7XYA - chains A and B of the 10 polymer chains in the assembly; structure by electron microscopy, 3.30 A resolution.

# Chain A (and B)
Name: DNA-directed RNA polymerase subunit alpha
Source organism: Pseudomonas aeruginosa
Notes: EC 2.7.7.6; chain B of this document is another copy of the same molecule, construct and numbering; everything in this record applies to it too
UniProt: O52760 (RPOA_PSEAE); residue numbers follow UniProt; this construct covers 1-333
Amino-acid sequence (333 residues; row label = number of the first residue in the row):
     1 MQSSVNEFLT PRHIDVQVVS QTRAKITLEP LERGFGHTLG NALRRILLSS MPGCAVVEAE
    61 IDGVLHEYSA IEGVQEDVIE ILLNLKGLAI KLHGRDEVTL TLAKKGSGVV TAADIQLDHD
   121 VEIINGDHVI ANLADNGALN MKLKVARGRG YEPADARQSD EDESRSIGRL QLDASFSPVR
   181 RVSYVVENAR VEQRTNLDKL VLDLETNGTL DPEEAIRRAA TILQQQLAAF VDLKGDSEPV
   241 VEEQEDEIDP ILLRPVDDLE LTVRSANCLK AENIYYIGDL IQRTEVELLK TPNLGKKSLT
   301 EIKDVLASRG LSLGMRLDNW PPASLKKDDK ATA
Not modelled in the structure: 1-7, 158-165, 231-333 (chain B: 1-5, 106-108, 135-138, 158-168, 233-333)

# How chain A and chain B interact
Contacting residue pairs (53):
  Thr10(A) - Gln225(B)  hydrogen bond (side chain-backbone)
  Pro11(A) - Gln226(B)
  Pro11(A) - Ala229(B)
  Pro11(A) - Phe230(B)
  Arg12(A) - Ala229(B)
  His13(A) - Phe230(B)
  Ile14(A) - Phe230(B)  hydrophobic
  Leu31(A) - Gln226(B)
  Arg33(A) - Ser50(B)
  Gly34(A) - Arg45(B)  hydrogen bond (backbone-side chain)
  Phe35(A) - Ile46(B)  hydrophobic
  Phe35(A) - Ser50(B)
  Phe35(A) - Ile222(B)  hydrophobic
  Phe35(A) - Gln226(B)
  His37(A) - Arg45(B)
  Thr38(A) - Ala42(B)
  Thr38(A) - Arg45(B)  hydrogen bond
  Leu39(A) - Leu227(B)  hydrophobic
  Ala42(A) - Thr38(B)
  Leu43(A) - Leu227(B)  hydrophobic
  Arg45(A) - Gly34(B)  hydrogen bond (side chain-backbone)
  Arg45(A) - His37(B)
  Arg45(A) - Thr38(B)  hydrogen bond
  Ile46(A) - Phe35(B)  hydrophobic
  Ser50(A) - Phe8(B)
  Ser50(A) - Phe35(B)
  Arg149(A) - Glu7(B)  hydrogen bond (side chain-backbone)
  Arg149(A) - Phe8(B)
  Arg149(A) - Glu32(B)  salt bridge
  Arg217(A) - Phe230(B)  hydrogen bond (side chain-backbone)
  Thr221(A) - Val231(B)
  Thr221(A) - Asp232(B)
  Ile222(A) - Phe8(B)  hydrophobic
  Ile222(A) - Phe35(B)  hydrophobic
  Leu223(A) - Leu39(B)  hydrophobic
  Gln224(A) - Gln224(B)  hydrogen bond (backbone-side chain)
  Gln224(A) - Val231(B)
  Gln226(A) - Phe8(B)
  Gln226(A) - Leu9(B)
  Gln226(A) - Leu31(B)
  Gln226(A) - Phe35(B)
  Gln226(A) - Leu39(B)
  Leu227(A) - Leu39(B)  hydrophobic
  Leu227(A) - Ala220(B)
  Leu227(A) - Leu223(B)  hydrophobic
  Leu227(A) - Gln224(B)
  Ala228(A) - Gln224(B)
  Ala229(A) - Pro11(B)
  Ala229(A) - Arg12(B)  hydrogen bond (backbone-side chain)
  Phe230(A) - Ile14(B)  hydrophobic
  Phe230(A) - Leu28(B)  hydrophobic
  Phe230(A) - Leu43(B)  hydrophobic
  Phe230(A) - Ala220(B)  hydrophobic
Other interface residues (no listed pair), chain A (35 interface residues in all): Leu9, Leu28, Asn41, Ser49, Pro52, Gly148, Ala220
Other interface residues (no listed pair), chain B (36 interface residues in all): Asn6, Thr10, Asn41, Ile216, Arg217, Ala228

# Overview
The interface between chain A and chain B involves 35 residues on one side and 36 on the other; the contacts
include 9 hydrogen bonds and 1 salt bridge. Polar contacts include Arg149(A)-Glu32(B), Thr10(A)-Gln225(B) and
Gly34(A)-Arg45(B).
Chain A and chain B are both DNA-directed RNA polymerase subunit alpha (Pseudomonas aeruginosa); the
structure, The cryo-EM structure of an AlpA-loading complex, was determined by electron microscopy (same
publication as 7XYB).
